PDB entry 9ITY | electron microscopy, 4.95 A resolution (low resolution: residue-level contacts below are approximate; hydrogen-bond / salt-bridge calls are withheld) | chains V and Z of the 16 polymer chains in the assembly

Chain V:
Protein: ATP synthase subunit b
Source organism: Chloroflexus aurantiacus J-10-fl
Reference sequence: A9WGS8 (ATPF_CHLAA); residue numbers follow UniProt; this construct covers 1-164
Amino-acid sequence (164 residues; each row starts with the number of its first residue):
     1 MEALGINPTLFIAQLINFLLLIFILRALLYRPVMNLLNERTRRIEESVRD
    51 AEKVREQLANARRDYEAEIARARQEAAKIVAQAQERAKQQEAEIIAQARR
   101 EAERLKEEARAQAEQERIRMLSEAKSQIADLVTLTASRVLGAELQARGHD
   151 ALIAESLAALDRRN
Unresolved in the structure: 1-4, 158-164

Chain Z:
Protein: ATP synthase subunit a
Source organism: Chloroflexus aurantiacus J-10-fl
Reference sequence: A9WGT0 (A9WGT0_CHLAA); residues 1-312 here = UniProt positions 1-312
Amino-acid sequence (312 residues; each row starts with the number of its first residue):
     1 MSTRTRNILIIVGALIISIASRFFLYTGPPHVEVAAEVIFDGIPGFPITN
    51 SFVVAIIIDIFVIALAVAATRNLQMVPRGLQNVMEFILESLYNLFRNINA
   101 KYVATAFPLVATIFLFVLFGNWFGLLPGVGSIGVCHEKKEEHAVVDERLA
   151 LAAPAAPLSSVAAAEGEEIHDTCAAQGKKLVPLFRAPAADLNFTFAIAVI
   201 SFVFIEYWGFRALGPGYLKKFFNTNGIMSFVGIIEFISELVKPFALAFRL
   251 FGNIFAGEVLLVVMAFLVPLLLPLPFYGFEVFVGFIQALIFALLTYAFLN
   301 IAVTGHDEEHAH
Unresolved in the structure: 1-11, 136-168, 305-312

How chain V and chain Z interact:
Residue-residue contacts - 6 pairs, chain V then chain Z:
  Phe11(V) with Asn192(Z); Ala196(Z)
  Gln14(V) with Phe193(Z)
  Leu15(V) with Ala196(Z)
  Ile22(V) with Thr112(Z)
  Tyr30(V) with Pro108(Z)

Overview:
Chain V and chain Z each contribute 5 residues to their interface.
Here chain V is ATP synthase subunit b and chain Z is ATP synthase subunit a, both from Chloroflexus
aurantiacus J-10-fl. Entry 9ITY (Chloroflexus aurantiacus ADP-bound ATP synthase, state 2, focused refinement
of FO and peripheral stalk) was determined by electron microscopy together with 9ITJ, 9ITK, 9ITL, 9ITM, 9ITN,
9ITO and 11 further entries from the same study.
